Entry 7P0Y (X-ray diffraction, 2.25 A resolution); this record covers chain A.

# Chain A
Protein: Monoacylglycerol lipase
Organism: Mycobacterium tuberculosis (strain ATCC 25618 / H37Rv)
Notes: EC 3.1.1.23
UniProtKB: O07427 (MGLL_MYCTU); residue numbers follow UniProt; this construct covers 1-279
Chain sequence (284 residues; row label = number of the first residue in the row; numbers below 1 keep their minus sign (Gly-4 is residue -4)):
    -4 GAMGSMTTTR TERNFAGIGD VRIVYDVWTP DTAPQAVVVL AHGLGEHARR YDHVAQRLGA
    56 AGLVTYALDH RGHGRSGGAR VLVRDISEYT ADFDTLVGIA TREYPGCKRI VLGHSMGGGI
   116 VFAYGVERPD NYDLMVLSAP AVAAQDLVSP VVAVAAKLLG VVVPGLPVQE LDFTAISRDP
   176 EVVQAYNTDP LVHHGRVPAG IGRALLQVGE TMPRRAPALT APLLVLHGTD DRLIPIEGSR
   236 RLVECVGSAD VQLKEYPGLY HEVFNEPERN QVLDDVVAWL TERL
Not modelled in the structure: -4 to 1
Differences from the reference sequence: expression tag (-4 to 0); engineered mutation Ala74 (Lys in O07427)
Curated features (UniProtKB/Swiss-Prot):
  - active site: Ser110 (Nucleophile), Asp226 (Charge relay system), His256 (Charge relay system)
  - mutagenesis: Ser110 (S110A: Loss of lipase activity), Asp226 (D226A: Loss of lipase activity), His256 (H256A: Loss of lipase activity)
Covalent attachments: 1-[butyl(fluoranyl)phosphoryl]oxyhexadecane (4E0) linked to Ser110
Residues lining bound ligands: 4E0 (1-[butyl(fluoranyl)phosphoryl]oxyhexadecane): Gly38, Leu39, Met111, Ala139, Leu142, Val143, Val147, Ala150, Ala151, Leu154, Val163, Gln164, Leu166, Phe168, Ile171, Tyr181, Val192, Gly197, Leu200, Leu201, Leu228, Ile229, His256
Reported in the primary citation:
  - catalytic residues: Leu39, Ser110, Met111, Asp226, His256
  - binding site for 4E0: Leu39, Ser110, Met111, Val147, Ala150, Ala151, Leu154, Val163, Gln164, Gly197, Leu200
  - conformationally variable residues (helix shift, side-chain flip): Pro145 to Val157, Leu166
  - mutagenesis - K74A, E165A: unchanged catalytic activity on monoacylglycerol
  - mutagenesis - Q164A, K249A: decreased catalytic activity on monoacylglycerol

# Summary
Covalently linked compound 4E0: at Ser110. UniProt lists 3 active-site residues and 3 mutagenesis sites. From
the paper: catalytic residues Leu39, Ser110 and Met111 among others; Q164A and K249A reduce catalytic activity
on monoacylglycerol; 4 substitutions were tested in all.
Chain A is Monoacylglycerol lipase (Mycobacterium tuberculosis (strain ATCC 25618 / H37Rv)); the structure,
Crystal Structure of mtbMGL K74A (Substrate Analog Complex), was determined by X-ray diffraction together with
7OZM from the same study.
